6DIZ - chains A and C of the 4 polymer chains in the assembly; structure by electron microscopy, 3.59 A resolution.

[Chain A]
Protein: VP1
From: Enterovirus A71
UniProt: D4QGA8 (D4QGA8_9ENTO); residues 1-297 here correspond to UniProt positions 566-862 (UniProt number = residue number + 565)
Amino-acid sequence (297 residues; numbered 1 to 297; the number before each row is that of its first residue):
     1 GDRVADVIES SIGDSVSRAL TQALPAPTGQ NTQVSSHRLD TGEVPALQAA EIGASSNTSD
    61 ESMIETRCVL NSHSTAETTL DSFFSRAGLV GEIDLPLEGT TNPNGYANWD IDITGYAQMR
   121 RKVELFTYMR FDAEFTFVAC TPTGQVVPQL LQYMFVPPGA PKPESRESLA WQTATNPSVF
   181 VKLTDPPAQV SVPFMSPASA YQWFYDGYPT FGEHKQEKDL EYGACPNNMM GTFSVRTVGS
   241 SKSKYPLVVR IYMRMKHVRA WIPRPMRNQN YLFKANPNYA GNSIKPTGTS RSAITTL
Small-molecule neighbours: sphingosine (SPH): Ile-111, Asp-112, Ile-113, Thr-114, Phe-131, Phe-135, Phe-137, Phe-155, Pro-177, Val-192, Met-195, Tyr-201, Gln-202, Trp-203, Asn-228, Met-230, Phe-233, Met-253, Ala-275

[Chain C]
Protein: VP3
From: Enterovirus A71
UniProt: A0A0E3SXU7 (A0A0E3SXU7_9ENTO); residues 1-242 here correspond to UniProt positions 324-565 (UniProt number = residue number + 323)
Amino-acid sequence (242 residues; each row starts with the number of its first residue):
     1 GFPTELKPGT NQFLTTDDGV SAPILPNFHP TPCIHIPGEV RNLLELCQVE TILEVNNVPT
    61 NATSLMERLR FPVSAQAGKG ELCAVFRADP GRDGPWQSTM LGQLCGYYTQ WSGSLEVTFM
   121 FTGSFMATGK MLIAYTPPGG PLPKDRATAM LGTHVIWDFG LQSSVTLVIP WISNTHYRAH
   181 ARDGVFDYYT TGLVSIWYQT NYVVPIGAPN TAYIIALAAA QKNFTMKLCK DTSHILQTAS
   241 IQ

[Interface between chain A and chain C]
Residue-residue contacts (146):
  Ser-17(A) with His-35(C), hydrogen bond
  Ala-23(A) with Arg-41(C)
  Gln-30(A) with Lys-222(C); Asn-223(C)
  Ala-46(A) with Ser-164(C); Val-165(C); Thr-166(C), hydrogen bond (backbone-backbone)
  Leu-47(A) with Ser-164(C)
  Gln-48(A) with Gln-162(C); Ser-163(C); Ser-164(C), hydrogen bond (backbone-backbone); Thr-166(C), hydrogen bond
  Ala-49(A) with Ser-164(C)
  Ala-50(A) with Met-120(C), hydrophobic; Ser-164(C)
  Glu-51(A) with Ser-163(C), hydrogen bond
  Ala-54(A) with Glu-50(C)
  Ser-55(A) with Gln-48(C), hydrogen bond (side chain-backbone); Glu-50(C)
  Ser-56(A) with Glu-116(C); Thr-118(C), hydrogen bond; Thr-166(C)
  Thr-58(A) with Glu-116(C), hydrogen bond; Thr-166(C); Gln-221(C)
  Asp-60(A) with Ser-114(C), hydrogen bond; Val-168(C); Gln-221(C), hydrogen bond; Asn-223(C)
  Met-63(A) with Val-155(C), hydrophobic; Thr-166(C); Val-168(C), hydrophobic
  Ile-64(A) with Pro-170(C), hydrophobic
  His-73(A) with Ser-112(C), hydrogen bond; His-176(C), hydrogen bond; Tyr-177(C)
  Ser-74(A) with Thr-225(C)
  Thr-75(A) with Asn-42(C), hydrogen bond; Leu-44(C)
  Glu-77(A) with Tyr-108(C), hydrogen bond (backbone-side chain); Met-226(C); Lys-227(C); Leu-228(C)
  Thr-78(A) with Asn-42(C), hydrogen bond; Leu-43(C), hydrogen bond (backbone-backbone); Leu-44(C); Tyr-108(C); Met-226(C)
  Thr-79(A) with Asn-42(C), hydrogen bond (backbone-side chain)
  Leu-80(A) with Val-40(C)
  Phe-83(A) with Leu-43(C), hydrophobic; Tyr-107(C), hydrophobic; Tyr-108(C)
  Ser-85(A) with Thr-16(C)
  Arg-86(A) with Thr-16(C); Cys-229(C)
  Ala-87(A) with Thr-15(C), hydrogen bond (backbone-backbone)
  Gly-115(A) with Ile-241(C)
  Ala-117(A) with Gln-237(C)
  Gln-118(A) with Asp-231(C), hydrogen bond
  Arg-121(A) with Gln-103(C), hydrogen bond; Tyr-107(C), hydrogen bond
  Lys-122(A) with Tyr-107(C)
  Leu-125(A) with Leu-104(C), hydrophobic
  Phe-126(A) with Val-40(C), hydrophobic; Leu-43(C), hydrophobic
  Tyr-128(A) with Ile-36(C), hydrophobic
  Arg-130(A) with Thr-31(C), hydrogen bond (side chain-backbone)
  Glu-134(A) with Gly-19(C); Ser-21(C)
  Thr-136(A) with Phe-13(C)
  Pro-186(A) with Asn-11(C)
  Gln-189(A) with Ser-21(C); Ala-22(C)
  Val-190(A) with Ser-21(C), hydrogen bond (backbone-side chain); Ala-22(C); Ile-24(C), hydrophobic
  Ser-191(A) with Ser-21(C); Ala-22(C), hydrogen bond (backbone-backbone); Pro-23(C); Ile-24(C)
  Val-192(A) with Ile-24(C), hydrophobic
  Pro-193(A) with Leu-25(C), hydrophobic; Phe-28(C), hydrophobic
  Phe-194(A) with Phe-28(C); Pro-30(C)
  Met-195(A) with Leu-25(C), hydrophobic
  Ser-196(A) with Thr-31(C), hydrogen bond (backbone-side chain)
  Pro-197(A) with Thr-31(C)
  Ala-198(A) with Thr-31(C)
  Ser-199(A) with Pro-32(C); Cys-33(C); Ile-34(C), hydrogen bond (side chain-backbone)
  Arg-254(A) with Thr-15(C); Thr-16(C); Asp-17(C), hydrogen bond (side chain-backbone); Asp-18(C)
  Arg-259(A) with Cys-33(C); Glu-39(C), salt bridge
  Ala-260(A) with Glu-39(C); Val-40(C), hydrogen bond (backbone-backbone)
  Trp-261(A) with Cys-33(C), hydrophobic; Ile-36(C), hydrogen bond (side chain-backbone); Gly-38(C); Glu-39(C)
  Ile-262(A) with Pro-37(C); Gly-38(C), hydrogen bond (backbone-backbone)
  Pro-263(A) with Leu-46(C), hydrophobic
  Met-266(A) with Gln-103(C); Tyr-107(C), hydrophobic
  Asn-268(A) with Ile-235(C)
  Asn-270(A) with Leu-236(C); Gln-237(C)
  Tyr-271(A) with Gln-237(C)
  Leu-272(A) with Gln-242(C)
  Phe-273(A) with Gln-242(C)
  Lys-274(A) with Gln-242(C)
  Ile-284(A) with Leu-65(C), hydrophobic
  Pro-286(A) with Leu-65(C), hydrophobic; Arg-68(C)
  Thr-287(A) with Gln-97(C), hydrogen bond (backbone-side chain); Ser-98(C); Gln-103(C)
  Gly-288(A) with Glu-54(C); Gln-97(C)
  Thr-289(A) with Asn-57(C), hydrogen bond (backbone-side chain); Asp-93(C)
  Ser-290(A) with Asn-57(C); Val-58(C), hydrogen bond (side chain-backbone)
  Arg-291(A) with Val-55(C), hydrogen bond (side chain-backbone); Asn-57(C), hydrogen bond; Val-85(C), hydrogen bond (side chain-backbone)
  Ser-292(A) with Val-58(C)
  Ala-293(A) with Val-58(C)
  Ile-294(A) with Val-55(C); Asn-56(C); Val-58(C); Phe-71(C), hydrophobic; Cys-83(C); Ala-84(C), hydrophobic; Val-85(C), hydrogen bond (backbone-backbone)
  Thr-295(A) with Leu-82(C); Val-85(C)
  Leu-297(A) with Arg-87(C); Leu-142(C); Leu-193(C), hydrophobic
Other interface residues (no listed pair), chain A (86 interface residues in all): Gly-53, Ser-59, Asn-71, Val-138, Pro-177, Pro-187, Tyr-252, Lys-256, Arg-264, Pro-265, Thr-296
Other interface residues (no listed pair), chain C (92 interface residues in all): Thr-60, Ala-62, Phe-86, Gly-94, Met-100, Thr-153, Trp-157, Leu-217, Thr-232, Thr-238

[Summary]
86 residues of chain A and 92 residues of chain C are in contact, with 37 hydrogen bonds and 1 salt bridge.
Polar pairs include Arg-259(A)/Glu-39(C), Ser-17(A)/His-35(C) and Gln-48(A)/Thr-166(C). Sphingosine is bound
between chain A and chain C.
Here chain A is VP1 and chain C is VP3, both from Enterovirus A71. Entry 6DIZ (EV-A71 strain 11316 complexed
with tryptophan dendrimer MADAL_0385) was determined by electron microscopy.
